Entry 9NT0 (X-ray diffraction, 1.60 A resolution); this record covers chain A.

[Chain A]
Protein: Beta-lactamase OXA-23
Organism: Acinetobacter baumannii
Notes: EC 3.5.2.6
UniProt: Q9L4P2 (BLO23_ACIBA); numbering as in UniProt (aligned over 1-273)
Chain sequence (273 residues; row label = number of the first residue in the row):
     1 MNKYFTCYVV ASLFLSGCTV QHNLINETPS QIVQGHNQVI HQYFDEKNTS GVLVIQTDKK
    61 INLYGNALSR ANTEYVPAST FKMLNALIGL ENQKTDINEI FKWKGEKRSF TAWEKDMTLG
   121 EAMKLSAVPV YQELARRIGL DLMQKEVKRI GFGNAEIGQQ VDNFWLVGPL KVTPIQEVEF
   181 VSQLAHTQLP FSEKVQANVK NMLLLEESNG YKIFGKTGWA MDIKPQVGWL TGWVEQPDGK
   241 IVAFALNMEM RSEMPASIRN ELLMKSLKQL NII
Not modelled in the structure: 1-27
Glycans and other covalent adducts: Meropenem, bound form (MER) linked to Ser-79
Modified residues: Lys-82 (lysine nz-carboxylic acid; KCX)
Ligand contacts: Meropenem, bound form (MER; (4R,5S)-3-{[(3S,5S)-5-(dimethylcarbamoyl)pyrrolidin-3-yl]sulfanyl}-5-[(2S,3R)-3-hydroxy-1-oxobutan-2-yl]-4-methyl-4,5-d ihydro-1H-pyrrole-2-carboxylic acid): Ala-78, Lys-82, Phe-110, Ala-112, Trp-113, Leu-125, Ser-126, Val-128, Leu-166, Thr-217, Gly-218, Trp-219, Met-221, Arg-259
UniProt features mapped onto this chain:
  - active site: Ser-79 (Acyl-ester intermediate)
  - binding site (a beta-lactam): Ser-79, Lys-82, Ser-126, Thr-217, Trp-219, Arg-259
  - modified residue: Lys-82 (N6-carboxylysine)
  - mutagenesis: Phe-110 (F110A: Decreases catalytic efficiency, about 40-fold, 30-fold, 3-fold or 2-fold, with respect to doripenem, meropenem, imipenem, or ampicillin, respectively; when associated with A-221 ...), Ala-220 (A220AA: Confers hydrolytic capacity, with respect to ceftazidime. Increases catalytic efficiency about 10-fold, with respect to cefotaxime ...), Met-221 (M221A: Decreases catalytic efficiency, about 40-fold, 30-fold, 3-fold or 2-fold, with respect to doripenem, meropenem, imipenem, or ampicillin, respectively; when associated with A-110 ...)

[In short]
Covalently linked Meropenem, bound form: at Ser-79. From UniProt: active-site residue Ser-79, 6
beta-lactam-binding residues and 3 mutagenesis sites.
Chain A is Beta-lactamase OXA-23 (Acinetobacter baumannii); the structure, OXA-23-meropenem, pH 7.5, was
determined by X-ray diffraction together with 9NSW, 9NSX, 9NSY and 9NSZ from the same study.
